Entry 1RIW (X-ray diffraction, 2.04 A resolution); this record covers chains A and B of the 4 polymer chains in the assembly.

# Chain A
Molecule: thrombin light chain
Source organism: Homo sapiens
Notes: EC 3.4.21.5
UniProtKB: P00734 (THRB_HUMAN); residues 1-36 here correspond to UniProt positions 328-363 (UniProt number = residue number + 327)
Chain sequence (36 residues; row label = number of the first residue in the row):
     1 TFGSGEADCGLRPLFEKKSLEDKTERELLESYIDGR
Not modelled in the structure: 1-6, 34-36
UniProt features mapped onto this chain:
  - site: Arg-36 (Cleavage)

# Chain B
Molecule: thrombin heavy chain, B
Source organism: Homo sapiens
Notes: EC 3.4.21.5
UniProtKB: P00734 (THRB_HUMAN); residues 37-183 here correspond to UniProt positions 364-510 (UniProt number = residue number + 327)
Chain sequence (147 residues; row label = number of the first residue in the row):
    37 IVEGSDAEIGMSPWQVMLFRKSPQELLCGASLISDRWVLTAAHCLLYPPW
    87 DKNFTENDLLVRIGKHSRTRYERNIEKISMLEKIYIHPRYNWRENLDRDI
   137 ALMKLKKPVAFSDYIHPVCLPDRETAASLLQAGYKGRVTGWGNLKET
Cystine bridges: Cys-64/Cys-80
Covalent attachments: N-acetylglucosamine (NAG) linked to Asn-89
Small-molecule neighbours: oscillarin (OSC; (2r,3as,6r,7as)-N-(2-{1-[amino(imino)methyl]-2,5-dihydro-1H-pyrrol-3-yl}ethyl)-6-hydroxy-1-{N-[(2S)-2-hydroxy-3-phenylpropanoyl]phenylalanyl}octahydro-1H-indole-2-carboxamide): His-79, Tyr-83, Trp-86, Glu-130, Asn-131, Leu-132, Glu-182
UniProt features mapped onto this chain:
  - active site (Charge relay system): His-79, Asp-135
  - glycosylation: Asn-89 (N-linked (GlcNAc...) (complex) asparagine)

# Interface between chain A and chain B
Residue-residue contacts - 36 pairs, chain A then chain B:
  Asp-8(A) with His-152(B), hydrogen bond (backbone-side chain)
  Cys-9(A) with Pro-153(B); Val-154(B); Cys-155(B), disulfide
  Gly-10(A) with Trp-50(B); Pro-153(B), hydrogen bond (backbone-backbone); Cys-155(B), hydrogen bond (backbone-side chain)
  Leu-11(A) with His-152(B), hydrogen bond (backbone-side chain)
  Arg-12(A) with Gly-46(B); Met-47(B), hydrogen bond (side chain-backbone); Pro-49(B); Trp-50(B); Arg-173(B)
  Pro-13(A) with Ser-148(B); Asp-149(B); His-152(B)
  Leu-14(A) with Asp-149(B)
  Phe-15(A) with Glu-44(B); Ile-45(B); Gly-46(B); Met-47(B)
  Asp-22(A) with Glu-44(B); Met-47(B); Arg-173(B), salt bridge
  Lys-23(A) with Glu-44(B), hydrogen bond (backbone-side chain)
  Thr-24(A) with Arg-173(B), hydrogen bond
  Glu-25(A) with Arg-173(B)
  Glu-27(A) with Lys-171(B), salt bridge
  Leu-28(A) with Lys-171(B); Gly-172(B)
  Ser-31(A) with Gly-169(B); Tyr-170(B); Lys-171(B), hydrogen bond (side chain-backbone)
  Tyr-32(A) with Tyr-170(B), hydrophobic; Lys-171(B), hydrogen bond (side chain-backbone)
  Ile-33(A) with Tyr-170(B)
Other interface residues (no listed pair), chain B (19 interface residues in all): Tyr-150, Leu-165
Cross-chain cystine bridges: Cys-9(A)/Cys-155(B)

# Overview
17 residues of chain A face 19 of chain B across their interface, with 1 disulfide bond, 9 hydrogen bonds and
2 salt bridges. Among the polar pairs are Asp-22(A)/Arg-173(B), Glu-27(A)/Lys-171(B) and Asp-8(A)/His-152(B).
Bound to chain B: oscillarin. Covalently linked N-acetylglucosamine: at Asn-89(B).
Chain A is thrombin light chain and chain B is thrombin heavy chain, B, both from Homo sapiens; the structure,
Thrombin in complex with natural product inhibitor Oscillarin, was determined by X-ray diffraction.
